Entry 5OPP (X-ray diffraction, 1.70 A resolution); this record covers chain A.

== Chain A ==
Protein: Cytosolic purine 5'-nucleotidase
From: Homo sapiens
Notes: EC 3.1.3.5
UniProt: P49902 (5NTC_HUMAN); residues 3-488 here = UniProt positions 3-488
Sequence (486 residues; each row starts with the number of its first residue):
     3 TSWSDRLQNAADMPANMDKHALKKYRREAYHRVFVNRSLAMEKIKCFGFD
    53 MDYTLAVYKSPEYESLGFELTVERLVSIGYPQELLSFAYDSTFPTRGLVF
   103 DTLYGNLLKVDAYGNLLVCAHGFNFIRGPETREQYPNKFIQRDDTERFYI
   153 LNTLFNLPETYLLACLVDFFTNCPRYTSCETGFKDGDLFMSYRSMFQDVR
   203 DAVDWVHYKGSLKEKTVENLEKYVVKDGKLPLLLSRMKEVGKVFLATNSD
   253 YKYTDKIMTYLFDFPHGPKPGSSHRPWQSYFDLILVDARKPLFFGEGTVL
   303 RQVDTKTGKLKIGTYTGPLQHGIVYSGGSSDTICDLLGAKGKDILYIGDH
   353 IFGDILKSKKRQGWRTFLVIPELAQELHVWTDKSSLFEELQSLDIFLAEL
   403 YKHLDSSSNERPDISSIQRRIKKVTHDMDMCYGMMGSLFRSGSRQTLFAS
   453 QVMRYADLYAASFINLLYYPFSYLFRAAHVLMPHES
Unresolved in the structure: 402-417
Curated features (UniProtKB/Swiss-Prot):
  - active site: Asp52 (Nucleophile), Asp54 (Proton donor)
  - binding site (GMP): Asp52, Asp54, Arg202, Asp206, Lys215, Thr249, Asn250, Lys292
  - binding site (IMP): Asp52, Asp54, Arg202, Asp206, Lys215, Thr249, Asn250, Ser251, Lys292
  - binding site (Mg(2+)): Asp52, Asp54, Asp351
  - binding site ((2R)-2,3-bisphosphoglycerate): Arg144, Lys362, Tyr457
  - binding site (ATP): Arg144, Asn154, Gln453, Arg456
  - binding site (dATP): Arg144, Asn154, Gln453, Arg456
  - binding site (adenosine): Asn154, Met436, Gln453
  - binding site (P(1),P(4)-bis(5'-adenosyl) tetraphosphate): Asn154, Lys362, Gln453, Tyr457
  - modified residue: Ser418 (Phosphoserine)
  - natural variant: Leu460 (L460P: In SPG45; uncertain significance)
  - mutagenesis: Asp52 (D52N: Loss of 5' nucleotidase activity)
What the authors report for this chain:
  - conformationally variable residues: Arg238
  - disease-associated variants - L375F, S408R: increased catalytic activity
  - mutagenesis - L375F, S408R: increased catalytic activity
  - mutagenesis - T3A: unchanged catalytic activity
  - disease-associated variants - R34Q, R195Q, D415A, D415H, D415V, D415Y (citing earlier work)

== Summary ==
From UniProt: active-site residues Asp52 and Asp54, 8 GMP-binding residues, 9 IMP-binding residues and 3
Mg2+-binding residues. From the paper: L375F and S408R increase catalytic activity; conformational variability
at Arg238.
Chain A is Cytosolic purine 5'-nucleotidase (Homo sapiens); the structure, Crystal structure of S408R cN-II
mutant, was determined by X-ray diffraction together with 5OPK, 5OPL, 5OPM, 5OPN and 5OPO from the same study.
